Entry 9CBD (X-ray diffraction, 2.00 A resolution); this record covers chains A and B.

Chain A (and B):
Molecule: Narbonolide/10-deoxymethynolide synthase PikA4, module 6
Organism: Streptomyces venezuelae
Notes: EC 3.1.2.-; chain B of this document is another copy of the same molecule, construct and numbering; everything in this record applies to it too
Reference sequence: Q9ZGI2 (PIKA4_STRVZ); numbering as in UniProt (aligned over 1057-1346)
Sequence (293 residues; each row starts with the number of its first residue):
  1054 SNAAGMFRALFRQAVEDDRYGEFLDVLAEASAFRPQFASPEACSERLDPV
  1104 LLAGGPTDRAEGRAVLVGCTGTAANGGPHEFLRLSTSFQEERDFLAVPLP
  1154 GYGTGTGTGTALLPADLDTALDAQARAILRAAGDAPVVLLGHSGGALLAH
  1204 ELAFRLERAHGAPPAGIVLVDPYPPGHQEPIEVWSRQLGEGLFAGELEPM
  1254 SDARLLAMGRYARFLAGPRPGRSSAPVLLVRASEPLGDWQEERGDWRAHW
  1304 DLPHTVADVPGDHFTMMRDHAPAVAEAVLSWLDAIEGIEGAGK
Disordered / not traced: 1054-1056, 1112-1113, 1158-1161, 1340-1346
Construct notes: expression tag (1054-1056)
Swiss-Prot annotation at these positions:
  - active site: S1196 (Nucleophile), H1316 (Proton acceptor)
  - binding site (substrate): T1125, G1197, D1224
  - mutagenesis: S1196 (S1196A: Loss of thioesterase activity. Unable to catalyze the biosynthesis of the 14-membered ring macrolactone narbonolide and 12-membered ring macrolactone 10-deoxymethynolide ...), D1224 (D1224A: Retains significant albeit reduced thioesterase activity), E1235 (E1235N: Only relatively minor changes in the thioesterase activity. 10-fold reduction in the kcat/Km for ketoester; when associated with E-1239), R1239 (R1239E: 10-fold reduction in the kcat/Km for ketoester; when associated with N-1235; R1239N: 3-fold decrease fo the catalytic efficiency and 3-fold increase of affinity)
Reported in the primary citation:
  - catalytic residues: S1196 (citing earlier work)
  - specificity-determining residues: Y1073 (proposed by the authors, not directly observed)

Interface between chain A and chain B:
Pairs across the interface - 28 pairs, chain A then chain B:
  M1059(A) with F1060(B), hydrophobic; R1087(B); L1259(B), hydrophobic
  F1060(A) with M1059(B), hydrophobic; F1060(B), hydrophobic; L1063(B), hydrophobic
  L1063(A) with F1060(B), hydrophobic; A1083(B); F1086(B); R1087(B)
  Q1066(A) with F1086(B)
  A1067(A) with F1086(B), hydrophobic
  R1072(A) with F1086(B)
  F1076(A) with F1086(B), hydrophobic
  V1079(A) with A1083(B), hydrophobic
  E1082(A) with V1079(B)
  A1083(A) with L1063(B)
  A1085(A) with R1072(B)
  F1086(A) with L1063(B); Q1066(B); A1067(B), hydrophobic; R1072(B); F1076(B), hydrophobic
  R1087(A) with M1059(B); L1063(B)
  D1255(A) with M1059(B)
  A1256(A) with M1059(B)
  L1259(A) with M1059(B), hydrophobic
Also at the interface, not in a pair above, chain A (18 interface residues in all): E1075, P1088
Also at the interface, not in a pair above, chain B (17 interface residues in all): E1075, E1082, A1085, D1255, A1256

In short:
The interface between chain A and chain B involves 18 residues on one side and 17 on the other. From UniProt:
active-site residues S1196(A) and H1316(A), 3 substrate-binding residues and 4 mutagenesis sites on chain A.
From the paper: the catalytic residue S1196(A); the specificity determinant Y1073(A).
Chain A and chain B are both Narbonolide/10-deoxymethynolide synthase PikA4, module 6 (Streptomyces
venezuelae); the structure, Pikromycin Thioesterase Domain, was determined by X-ray diffraction, deposited
together with 9CEL, 9CFJ, 9CGL, 9CGN and 9CGO.
